PDB entry 5YC5 | X-ray diffraction, 2.71 A resolution | chains A and C of the 3 polymer chains in the assembly

Chain A:
Molecule: Immunoglobulin gamma-1 heavy chain
Organism: Homo sapiens
Notes: fragment: Fc fragment
UniProtKB: P0DOX5 (IGG1_HUMAN); residues 224-446 here correspond to UniProt positions 226-448 (UniProt number = residue number + 2)
Amino-acid sequence (223 residues; row label = number of the first residue in the row):
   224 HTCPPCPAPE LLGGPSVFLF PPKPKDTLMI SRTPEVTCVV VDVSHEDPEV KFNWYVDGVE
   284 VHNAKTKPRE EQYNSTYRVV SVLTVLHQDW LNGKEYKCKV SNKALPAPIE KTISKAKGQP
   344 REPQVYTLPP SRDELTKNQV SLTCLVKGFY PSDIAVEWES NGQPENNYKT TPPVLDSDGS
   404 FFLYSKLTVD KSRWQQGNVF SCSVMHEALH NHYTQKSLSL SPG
Not modelled in the structure: 224-233, 445-446
Curated features (UniProtKB/Swiss-Prot):
  - glycosylation: N297 (N-linked (GlcNAc...) (complex) asparagine)
Cystine bridges: C261-C321, C367-C425
Covalent attachments: glycan linked to N297
What the authors report for this chain:
  - post-translational modification sites: N297
  - binding site for beta-D-galactopyranose: K246 (citing earlier work)

Chain C:
Molecule: Low affinity immunoglobulin gamma Fc region receptor III-A
Organism: Homo sapiens
UniProtKB: P08637 (FCG3A_HUMAN); residues 1-175 here correspond to UniProt positions 19-193 (UniProt number = residue number + 18)
Amino-acid sequence (182 residues; numbered 1 to 182; the number before each row is that of its first residue):
     1 RTEDLPKAEV ILEPQWNRVL EKDSVTLKCR GAYSPEDNST QWFHNESLIS SQASSYLIDA
    61 ATVDDSGEYR CQTSLSTLSD PVQLEVHIGW LLLQAPRWEF KEGDPIHLRC HSWKNTALHK
   121 VTYLQNGKGR KYFHHNSDFY IPKATLKDSG SYSCRGLVGS KNVSSETVNI TITQGGHHHH
   181 HH
Not modelled in the structure: 1-3, 175-182
Sequence notes: engineered mutation E9 (Val27 in P08637), I11 (Phe29 in P08637), N17 (Tyr35 in P08637), R30 (Gln48 in P08637), L57 (Phe75 in P08637), S74 (Asn92 in P08637), E99 (Val117 in P08637), G103 (Glu121 in P08637), S153 (Phe171 in P08637); variant V158 (Phe176 in P08637); expression tag (176-182)
Curated features (UniProtKB/Swiss-Prot):
  - glycosylation (N-linked (GlcNAc...) asparagine): N38, N45, N162, N169
Cystine bridges: C29-C71, C110-C154

Interface between chain A and chain C:
Contacting residue pairs (25):
  L235(A) - H135(C)
  G236(A) - H119(C)
  G236(A) - H135(C)
  G237(A) - K120(C)  hydrogen bond (backbone-side chain)
  G237(A) - H134(C)
  P238(A) - H134(C)
  S239(A) - K120(C)  hydrogen bond
  D265(A) - K120(C)  salt bridge
  D265(A) - Y132(C)
  D265(A) - H134(C)
  S267(A) - H134(C)  hydrogen bond
  E269(A) - K131(C)  salt bridge
  E269(A) - Y132(C)
  E269(A) - F133(C)
  Y296(A) - G127(C)
  Y296(A) - K128(C)
  Y296(A) - G129(C)
  N297(A) - T122(C)
  N297(A) - G129(C)
  S298(A) - G129(C)
  S298(A) - R130(C)  hydrogen bond (side chain-backbone)
  S298(A) - K131(C)
  S298(A) - Y132(C)  hydrogen bond (side chain-backbone)
  T299(A) - Y132(C)
  A327(A) - H134(C)
Interface residues without a listed pair, chain A (15 interface residues in all): L234, V266

Summary:
15 residues of chain A face 12 of chain C across their interface; the contacts include 5 hydrogen bonds and 2
salt bridges. Among the polar pairs are D265(A)-K120(C), E269(A)-K131(C) and G237(A)-K120(C). From the paper:
a binding site for beta-D-galactopyranose at K246(A); a modification site at N297(A).
Chain A is Immunoglobulin gamma-1 heavy chain and chain C is Low affinity immunoglobulin gamma Fc region
receptor III-A, both from Homo sapiens; the structure, Crystal structure of human IgG-Fc in complex with
aglycan and optimized Fc gamma receptor IIIa, was determined by X-ray diffraction.
